Entry 7ET1 (electron microscopy, 2.60 A resolution); this record covers chains A and B.

== Chain A ==
Name: Sodium/potassium-transporting ATPase subunit alpha
From: Sus scrofa
UniProtKB: A0A5G2QYH2 (A0A5G2QYH2_PIG); residues 48-1033 here correspond to UniProt positions 56-1041 (UniProt number = residue number + 8)
Amino-acid sequence (987 residues; row label = number of the first residue in the row):
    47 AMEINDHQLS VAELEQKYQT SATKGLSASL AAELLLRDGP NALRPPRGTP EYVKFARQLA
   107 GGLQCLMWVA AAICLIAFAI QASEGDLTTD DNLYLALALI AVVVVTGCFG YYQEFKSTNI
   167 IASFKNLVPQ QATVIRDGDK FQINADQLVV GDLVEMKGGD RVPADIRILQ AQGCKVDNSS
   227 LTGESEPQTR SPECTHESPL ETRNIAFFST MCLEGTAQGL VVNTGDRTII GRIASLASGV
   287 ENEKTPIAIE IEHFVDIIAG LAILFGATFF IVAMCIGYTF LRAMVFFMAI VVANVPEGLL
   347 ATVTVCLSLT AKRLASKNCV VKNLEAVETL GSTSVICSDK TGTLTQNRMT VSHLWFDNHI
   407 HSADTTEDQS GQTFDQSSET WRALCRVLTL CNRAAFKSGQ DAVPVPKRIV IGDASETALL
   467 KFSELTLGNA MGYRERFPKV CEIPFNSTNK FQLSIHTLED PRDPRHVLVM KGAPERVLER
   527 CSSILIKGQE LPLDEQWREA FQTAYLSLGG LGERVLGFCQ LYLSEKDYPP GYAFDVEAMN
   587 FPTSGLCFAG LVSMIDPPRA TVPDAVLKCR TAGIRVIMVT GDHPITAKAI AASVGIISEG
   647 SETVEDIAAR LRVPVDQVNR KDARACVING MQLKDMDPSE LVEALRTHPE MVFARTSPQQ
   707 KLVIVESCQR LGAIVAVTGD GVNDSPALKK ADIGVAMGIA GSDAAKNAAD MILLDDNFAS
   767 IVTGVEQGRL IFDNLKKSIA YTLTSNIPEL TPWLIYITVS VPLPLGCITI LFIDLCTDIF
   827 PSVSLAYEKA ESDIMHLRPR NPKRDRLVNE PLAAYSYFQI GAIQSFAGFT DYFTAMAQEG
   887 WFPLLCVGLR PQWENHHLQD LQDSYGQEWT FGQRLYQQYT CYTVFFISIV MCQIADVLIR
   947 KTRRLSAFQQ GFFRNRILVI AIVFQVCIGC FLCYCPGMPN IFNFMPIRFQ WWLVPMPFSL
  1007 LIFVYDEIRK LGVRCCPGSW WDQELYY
Sequence notes: expression tag (47); engineered mutation Asn340 (Tyr348 in A0A5G2QYH2), Ser791 (Lys799 in A0A5G2QYH2), Trp799 (Tyr807 in A0A5G2QYH2), Asp820 (Glu828 in A0A5G2QYH2), Val936 (Glu944 in A0A5G2QYH2); conflict Ser1005 (Gly1013 in A0A5G2QYH2)
Ion coordination: K+ site 1: Val338, Ala339, Val341, Glu343, Asn792, Glu795, Asp820; Mg2+: Asp385, Thr387, Asp726; K+ site 2: Leu734, Ala737, Asp756; K+ site 3: Thr788, Ser791, Asn792, Asp820, Asp824
Ligand contacts: tetrafluoroaluminate (ALF): Thr228, Gly229, Glu230, Asp385, Lys386, Thr387, Val625, Thr626, Gly627, Lys707, Asp726, Asn729, Asp730
What the authors report for this chain:
  - contacts within the chain: Ser791-Asp824 (hydrogen bond)
  - K+ coordination: Asn792, Asp824
  - conformationally variable residues (side-chain flip): Asp824
  - mutagenesis - K783S: decreased stability
  - mutagenesis - K783S: decreased catalytic activity
  - mutagenesis - Y340N/K791S/E820D: increased stability

== Chain B ==
Name: Potassium-transporting ATPase subunit beta
From: Sus scrofa
UniProtKB: P18434 (ATP4B_PIG); residues 29-290 here = UniProt positions 29-290
Amino-acid sequence (262 residues; numbered 29 to 290; the number before each row is that of its first residue):
    29 MLGRTLSRWV WISLYYVAFY VVMSGIFALC IYVLMRTIDP YTPDYQDQLK SPGVTLRPDV
    89 YGEKGLDISY NVSDSTTWAG LAHTLHRFLA GYSPAAQEGS INCTSEKYFF QESFLAPNHT
   149 KFSCKFTADM LQNCSGRPDP TFGFAEGKPC FIIKMNRIVK FLPGNSTAPR VDCAFLDQPR
   209 DGPPLQVEYF PANGTYSLHY FPYYGKKAQP HYSNPLVAAK LLNVPRNRDV VIVCKILAEH
   269 VSFDNPHDPY EGKVEFKLKI QK
Disulfides: Cys131-Cys152, Cys162-Cys178, Cys201-Cys262
Covalently attached groups: N-acetylglucosamine (NAG) linked to Asn99, Asn146, Asn161, Asn193, Asn221

== Chain A / chain B interface ==
Contacting residue pairs - 97 pairs, chain A then chain B:
  Gly131(A) - Lys92(B)  hydrogen bond (backbone-side chain)
  Asp132(A) - Lys92(B)
  Glu856(A) - Arg32(B)  salt bridge
  Ala860(A) - Tyr44(B)
  Phe864(A) - Tyr44(B)  hydrophobic
  Phe864(A) - Phe47(B)
  Phe864(A) - Tyr48(B)  hydrogen bond (backbone-side chain)
  Gln865(A) - Tyr43(B)  hydrogen bond
  Gln865(A) - Tyr44(B)
  Gln865(A) - Phe47(B)
  Ala868(A) - Tyr48(B)
  Ile869(A) - Phe47(B)  hydrophobic
  Ile869(A) - Met51(B)  hydrophobic
  Phe872(A) - Met51(B)  hydrophobic
  Phe872(A) - Ser52(B)
  Phe872(A) - Phe55(B)  hydrophobic
  Thr876(A) - Phe55(B)
  Thr876(A) - Cys58(B)
  Phe879(A) - Phe55(B)  hydrophobic
  Phe879(A) - Ile59(B)  hydrophobic
  Phe879(A) - Leu62(B)
  Thr880(A) - Leu62(B)
  Ala883(A) - Ile66(B)
  Gln884(A) - Asp72(B)  hydrogen bond
  Gln884(A) - Tyr73(B)  hydrogen bond (backbone-backbone)
  Glu885(A) - Tyr73(B)
  Glu885(A) - Asp75(B)  hydrogen bond (side chain-backbone)
  Phe888(A) - Met63(B)  hydrophobic
  Phe888(A) - Ile66(B)  hydrophobic
  Pro889(A) - Met63(B)
  His902(A) - Tyr89(B)
  His903(A) - Tyr89(B)  hydrogen bond (backbone-side chain)
  Gln905(A) - Thr83(B)
  Gln905(A) - Tyr89(B)
  Gln905(A) - Asn184(B)  hydrogen bond (backbone-side chain)
  Gln905(A) - Tyr278(B)
  Asp906(A) - Thr83(B)
  Asp906(A) - Arg85(B)  salt bridge
  Asp906(A) - Lys182(B)  salt bridge
  Asp906(A) - Asn184(B)
  Gln908(A) - Arg185(B)  hydrogen bond
  Asp909(A) - Lys234(B)
  Ser910(A) - Lys234(B)  hydrogen bond (backbone-side chain)
  Tyr911(A) - Ile66(B)
  Tyr911(A) - Asp67(B)  hydrogen bond (side chain-backbone)
  Tyr911(A) - Pro68(B)
  Tyr911(A) - Tyr69(B)
  Tyr911(A) - Thr70(B)  hydrogen bond (side chain-backbone)
  Tyr911(A) - Pro71(B)
  Tyr911(A) - Tyr231(B)
  Tyr911(A) - Gly233(B)
  Tyr911(A) - Lys234(B)  hydrogen bond (backbone-backbone)
  Gly912(A) - Arg185(B)  hydrogen bond (backbone-side chain)
  Gly912(A) - Tyr231(B)
  Gly912(A) - Lys234(B)
  Gln913(A) - Pro71(B)
  Gln913(A) - Gln74(B)  hydrogen bond
  Gln913(A) - Leu77(B)
  Gln913(A) - Arg185(B)
  Gln913(A) - Ile186(B)
  Gln913(A) - Val187(B)  hydrogen bond (side chain-backbone)
  Glu914(A) - Lys182(B)  salt bridge
  Glu914(A) - Met183(B)
  Glu914(A) - Asn184(B)
  Glu914(A) - Arg185(B)  hydrogen bond (side chain-backbone)
  Glu914(A) - Asn242(B)  hydrogen bond
  Trp915(A) - Gln76(B)
  Trp915(A) - Leu77(B)
  Trp915(A) - Asn184(B)
  Thr916(A) - Gly81(B)
  Thr916(A) - Asn184(B)
  Thr916(A) - Asp276(B)  hydrogen bond
  Gly918(A) - Asp276(B)
  Gln919(A) - Gln76(B)
  Gln919(A) - Leu77(B)
  Gln919(A) - Ser79(B)  hydrogen bond (side chain-backbone)
  Gln919(A) - Glu279(B)
  Tyr922(A) - Gln76(B)
  Tyr922(A) - His275(B)  hydrogen bond
  Gln923(A) - Gln76(B)
  Thr926(A) - Gln76(B)
  Asn986(A) - His275(B)  hydrogen bond
  Arg994(A) - Tyr73(B)
  Arg994(A) - Asp75(B)  salt bridge
  Gln996(A) - Tyr73(B)  hydrogen bond
  Phe1004(A) - Met51(B)  hydrophobic
  Phe1004(A) - Cys58(B)  hydrophobic
  Leu1007(A) - Met51(B)  hydrophobic
  Tyr1011(A) - Tyr43(B)
  Trp1026(A) - Arg36(B)
  Trp1026(A) - Trp39(B)
  Trp1027(A) - Tyr43(B)
  Gln1029(A) - Arg36(B)  hydrogen bond
  Glu1030(A) - Arg32(B)  salt bridge
  Glu1030(A) - Arg36(B)  salt bridge
  Glu1030(A) - Ile40(B)
  Leu1031(A) - Tyr43(B)
Interface residues without a listed pair, chain A (51 interface residues in all): Leu133, Tyr861, Phe875, Met991, Trp997
Interface residues without a listed pair, chain B (49 interface residues in all): Ile54, Asp87

== In short ==
51 residues of chain A face 49 of chain B across their interface, with 24 hydrogen bonds and 7 salt bridges.
Polar pairs include Glu856(A)-Arg32(B), Asp906(A)-Arg85(B) and Asp906(A)-Lys182(B). Chain A binds
tetrafluoroaluminate. Covalently linked N-acetylglucosamine: at Asn99(B), Asn146(B), Asn161(B), Asn193(B) and
Asn221(B). From the paper: K783S of chain A reduces stability; K+ coordination by Asn792(A) and Asp824(A).
Chain A is Sodium/potassium-transporting ATPase subunit alpha and chain B is Potassium-transporting ATPase
subunit beta, both from Sus scrofa; the structure, Cryo-EM structure of the gastric proton pump
K791S/E820D/Y340N/E936V/Y799W mutant in K+-occluded (K+)E2-AlF state, was determined by electron microscopy
(same publication as 7EFL, 7EFM and 7EFN).
